Entry 3CCB (X-ray diffraction, 2.49 A resolution); this record covers chains A and B.

[Chain A (and B)]
Molecule: Dipeptidyl peptidase 4
Source organism: Homo sapiens
Notes: EC 3.4.14.5; chain B of this document is another copy of the same molecule, construct and numbering; everything in this record applies to it too
UniProt: P27487 (DPP4_HUMAN); residue numbers follow UniProt; this construct covers 39-766
Chain sequence (740 residues; numbered 27 to 766; the number before each row is that of its first residue):
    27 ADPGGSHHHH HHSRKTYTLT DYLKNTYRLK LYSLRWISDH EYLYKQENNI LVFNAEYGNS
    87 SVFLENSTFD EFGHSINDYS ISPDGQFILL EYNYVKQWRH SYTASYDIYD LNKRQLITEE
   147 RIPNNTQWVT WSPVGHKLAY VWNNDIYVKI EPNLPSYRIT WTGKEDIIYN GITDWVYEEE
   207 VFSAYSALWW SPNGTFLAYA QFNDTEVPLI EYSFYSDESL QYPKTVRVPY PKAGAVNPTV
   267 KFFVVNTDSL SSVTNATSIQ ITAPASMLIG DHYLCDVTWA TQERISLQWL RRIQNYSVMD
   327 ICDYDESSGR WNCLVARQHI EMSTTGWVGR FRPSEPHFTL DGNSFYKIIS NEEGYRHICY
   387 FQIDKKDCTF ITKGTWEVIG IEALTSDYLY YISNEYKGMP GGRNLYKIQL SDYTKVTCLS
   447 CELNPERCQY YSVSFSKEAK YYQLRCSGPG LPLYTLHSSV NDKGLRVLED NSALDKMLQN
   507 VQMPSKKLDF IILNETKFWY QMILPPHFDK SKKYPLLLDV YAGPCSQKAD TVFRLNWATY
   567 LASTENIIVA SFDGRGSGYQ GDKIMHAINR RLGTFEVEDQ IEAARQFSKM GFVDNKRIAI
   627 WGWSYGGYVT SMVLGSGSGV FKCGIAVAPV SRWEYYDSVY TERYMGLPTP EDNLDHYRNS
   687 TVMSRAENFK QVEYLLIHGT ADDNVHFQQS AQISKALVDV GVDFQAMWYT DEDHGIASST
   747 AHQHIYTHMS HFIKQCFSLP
Not modelled in the structure: 27-40, 73-74 (chain B: 27-35, 73-74)
Differences from the reference sequence: expression tag (27-38)
Swiss-Prot annotation at these positions:
  - active site (Charge relay system): Ser630, Asp708, His740
  - glycosylation (N-linked (GlcNAc...) asparagine): Asn85, Asn92, Asn150, Asn219, Asn229, Asn281, Asn321, Asn520, Asn685
Disulfide bonds: Cys328-Cys339, Cys385-Cys394, Cys444-Cys447, Cys454-Cys472, Cys649-Cys762
Covalently attached groups: N-acetylglucosamine (NAG) linked to Asn85, Asn150, Asn219, Asn229, Asn281, Asn321
Small-molecule neighbours: 1-biphenyl-2-ylmethanamine (B2Y): Arg125, Glu205, Glu206, Tyr547, Ser630, Tyr631, Val656, Tyr662, Tyr666, Asn710, Val711, His740

[Chain A / chain B interface]
Pairs across the interface - 115 pairs, chain A then chain B:
  Pro234(A) with Tyr248(B)
  Leu235(A) with Tyr248(B)
  Ile236(A) with Pro249(B), hydrophobic
  Glu237(A) with Ser239(B); Pro249(B); Thr251(B), hydrogen bond; Arg253(B), salt bridge
  Tyr238(A) with Ser239(B)
  Ser239(A) with Glu237(B); Tyr238(B)
  Tyr241(A) with Phe713(B); Gln714(B); Ala717(B), hydrophobic; Gln718(B), hydrogen bond (backbone-side chain)
  Ser242(A) with Gln718(B), hydrogen bond (backbone-side chain); Lys721(B), hydrogen bond (backbone-side chain)
  Asp243(A) with Gln718(B)
  Glu244(A) with Arg658(B), salt bridge; Tyr661(B), hydrogen bond (backbone-side chain); Thr687(B); Met689(B); Gln718(B)
  Ser245(A) with Arg658(B)
  Leu246(A) with Tyr661(B); Gln714(B), hydrogen bond (backbone-side chain)
  Gln247(A) with Lys258(B); Ala259(B), hydrogen bond (side chain-backbone); Glu660(B), hydrogen bond (side chain-backbone); Tyr661(B); Gln714(B), hydrogen bond (backbone-side chain)
  Tyr248(A) with Pro234(B); Leu235(B); Tyr256(B), hydrogen bond (side chain-backbone); Pro257(B); Lys258(B), hydrogen bond (side chain-backbone); Ala261(B)
  Pro249(A) with Ile236(B); Gln714(B)
  Thr251(A) with Glu237(B), hydrogen bond
  Arg253(A) with Glu237(B), salt bridge; Arg253(B)
  Tyr256(A) with Tyr248(B), hydrogen bond (backbone-side chain)
  Pro257(A) with Tyr248(B)
  Lys258(A) with Gln247(B); Tyr248(B), hydrogen bond (backbone-side chain)
  Ala259(A) with Gln247(B), hydrogen bond (backbone-side chain)
  Ala261(A) with Tyr248(B)
  Arg658(A) with Glu244(B), salt bridge; Ser245(B)
  Glu660(A) with Gln247(B), hydrogen bond (backbone-side chain)
  Tyr661(A) with Glu244(B), hydrogen bond (side chain-backbone); Leu246(B); Gln247(B)
  Met689(A) with Glu244(B)
  Leu702(A) with Trp734(B)
  Phe713(A) with Tyr241(B); Trp734(B)
  Gln714(A) with Tyr241(B); Leu246(B), hydrogen bond (side chain-backbone); Gln247(B), hydrogen bond (side chain-backbone); Pro249(B)
  Ala717(A) with Tyr241(B), hydrophobic; Trp734(B); Thr736(B), hydrogen bond (backbone-side chain)
  Gln718(A) with Tyr241(B), hydrogen bond (side chain-backbone); Ser242(B), hydrogen bond (side chain-backbone); Asp243(B); Glu244(B)
  Ser720(A) with Trp734(B), hydrogen bond; Thr736(B), hydrogen bond
  Lys721(A) with Ser242(B), hydrogen bond (side chain-backbone); Glu244(B); Thr736(B); Asp737(B)
  Val724(A) with Tyr735(B), hydrophobic; Thr746(B); Ala747(B), hydrophobic; His750(B)
  Asp725(A) with Thr746(B), hydrogen bond
  Val728(A) with His750(B), hydrogen bond (backbone-side chain)
  Asp729(A) with His750(B), salt bridge; His754(B), salt bridge; His757(B), salt bridge
  Phe730(A) with Met733(B); His750(B); His754(B), hydrogen bond (backbone-side chain)
  Gln731(A) with Gln731(B), hydrogen bond
  Ala732(A) with Ala732(B); Met733(B); Trp734(B), hydrophobic
  Met733(A) with Phe730(B); Ala732(B), hydrophobic; Trp734(B)
  Trp734(A) with Phe713(B); Ser716(B); Ala717(B); Ser720(B), hydrogen bond; Ala732(B), hydrophobic; Met733(B); Trp734(B), hydrophobic
  Tyr735(A) with Val724(B), hydrophobic
  Thr736(A) with Ala717(B), hydrogen bond (side chain-backbone); Ser720(B), hydrogen bond; Lys721(B)
  Asp737(A) with Lys721(B)
  Thr746(A) with Val724(B); Asp725(B), hydrogen bond
  Ala747(A) with Val724(B), hydrophobic
  His750(A) with Val724(B); Val728(B), hydrogen bond (side chain-backbone); Asp729(B); Phe730(B)
  His754(A) with Asp729(B), salt bridge; Phe730(B)
  His757(A) with Asp729(B), salt bridge
Other interface residues (no listed pair), chain A (52 interface residues in all): Thr687, Ser716
Other interface residues (no listed pair), chain B (53 interface residues in all): Leu702, Leu723

[In short]
The interface between chain A and chain B involves 52 residues on one side and 53 on the other; the contacts
include 34 hydrogen bonds and 9 salt bridges. Polar contacts include Glu237(A)-Arg253(B), Glu244(A)-Arg658(B)
and Asp729(A)-His750(B). Ligands of chain A: 1-biphenyl-2-ylmethanamine.
Both chains are Dipeptidyl peptidase 4 (Homo sapiens). Entry 3CCB (Crystal Structure of Human DPP4 in complex
with a benzimidazole derivative) was determined by X-ray diffraction, deposited together with 3CCC.
